PDB entry 6XZQ | electron microscopy, 3.60 A resolution | chains A and C of the 8 polymer chains in the assembly

# Chain A
Name: Polymerase acidic protein
Organism: Influenza C virus (strain C/Johannesburg/1/1966)
Notes: EC 3.1.-.-
UniProt: Q9IMP5 (PA_INCJH); numbering as in UniProt (aligned over 1-709)
Amino-acid sequence (709 residues; numbered 1 to 709; the number before each row is that of its first residue):
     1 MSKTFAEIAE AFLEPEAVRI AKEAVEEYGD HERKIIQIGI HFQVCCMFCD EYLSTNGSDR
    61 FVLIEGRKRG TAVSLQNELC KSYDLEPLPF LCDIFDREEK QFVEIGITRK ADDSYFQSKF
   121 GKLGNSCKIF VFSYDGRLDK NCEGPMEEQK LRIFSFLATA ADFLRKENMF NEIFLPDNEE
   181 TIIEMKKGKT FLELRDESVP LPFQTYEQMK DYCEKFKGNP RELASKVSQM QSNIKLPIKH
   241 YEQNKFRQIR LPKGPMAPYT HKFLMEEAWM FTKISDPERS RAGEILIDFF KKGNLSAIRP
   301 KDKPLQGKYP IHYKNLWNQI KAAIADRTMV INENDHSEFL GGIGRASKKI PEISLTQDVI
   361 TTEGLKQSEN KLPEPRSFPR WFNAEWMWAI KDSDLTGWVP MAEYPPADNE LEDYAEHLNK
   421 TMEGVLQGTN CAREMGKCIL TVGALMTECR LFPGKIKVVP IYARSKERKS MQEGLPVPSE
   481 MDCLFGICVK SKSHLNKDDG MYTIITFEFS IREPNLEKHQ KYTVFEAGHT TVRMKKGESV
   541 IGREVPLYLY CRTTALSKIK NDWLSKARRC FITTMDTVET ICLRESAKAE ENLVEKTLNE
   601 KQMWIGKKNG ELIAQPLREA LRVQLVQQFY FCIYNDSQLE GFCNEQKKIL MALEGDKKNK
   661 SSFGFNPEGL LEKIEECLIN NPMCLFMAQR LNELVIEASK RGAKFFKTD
Not modelled in the structure: 1, 533-542, 708-709
UniProt features mapped onto this chain:
  - motif: Arg109 to Gly124 (Nuclear localization signal 1 (NLS1)), Lys166 to Ser228 (Nuclear localization signal 2 (NLS2))
  - binding site (Mn(2+)): His41, Glu65, Asp93, Glu104, Ile105

# Chain C
Name: Polymerase basic protein 2
Organism: Influenza C virus (strain C/Johannesburg/1/1966)
UniProt: Q9IMP3 (PB2_INCJH); residues 1-774 here = UniProt positions 1-774
Amino-acid sequence (920 residues; row label = number of the first residue in the row):
     1 MSLLLTIAKE YKRLCQDAKA AQMMTVGTVS NYTTFKKWTT SRKEKNPSLR MRWAMSSKFP
    61 IIANKRMLEE AQIPKEHNNV ALWEDTEDVS KRDHVLASAS CINYWNFCGP CVNNSEVIKE
   121 VYKSRFGRLE RRKEIMWKEL RFTLVDRQRR RVDTQPVEQR LRTGEIKDLQ MWTLFEDEAP
   181 LASKFILDNY GLVKEMRSKF ANKPLNKEVV AHMLEKQFNP ESRFLPVFGA IRPERMELIH
   241 ALGGETWIQE ANTAGISNVD QRKNDIRAVC RKVCLAANAS IMNAKSKLVE YIKSTSMRIG
   301 ETERKLEELI LETDDVSPEV TLCKSALGGQ LGKTLSFGPM LLKKISGSGV KVKDTVYIQG
   361 VRAVQFEYWS EQEEFYGEYK SATALFSRKE RSLEWITIGG GINEDRKRLL AMCMIFCRDG
   421 DYFKDAPATI TMADLSTKLG REIPYQYVMM NWIQKSEDNL EALLYSRGIV ETNPGKMGSS
   481 MGIDGSKRAI KSLRAVTIQS GKIDMPESKE KIHLELSDNL EAFDSSGRIV ATILDLPSDK
   541 KVTFQDVSFQ HPDLAVLRDE KTAITKGYEA LIKRLGTGDN DIPSLIAKKD YLSLYNLPEV
   601 KLMAPLIRPN RKGVYSRVAR KLVSTQVTTG HYSLHELIKV LPFTYFAPKQ GMFEGRLFFS
   661 NDSFVEPGVN NNVFSWSKAD SSKIYCHGIA IRVPLVVGDE HMDTSLALLE GFSVCENDPR
   721 APMVTRQDLI DVGFGQKVRL FVGQGSVRTF KRTASQRAAS SDVNKNVKKI KMSNENLYFQ
   781 GELKTAALAQ HDEAVDNKFN KEQQNAFYEI LHLPNLNEEQ RNAFIQSLKD DPSQSANLLA
   841 EAKKLNDAQA PKVDNKFNKE QQNAFYEILH LPNLNEEQRN AFIQSLKADP SQSANLLAEA
   901 KKLNGAQAPK VDANSAGKST
Not modelled in the structure: 773-920
Construct notes: expression tag (775-920)

# Interface between chain A and chain C
Residue-residue contacts (56; chain A residue first):
  Ser2(A) - Gln330(C)
  Glu7(A) - Gln330(C)
  Glu10(A) - Gly328(C)
  Glu10(A) - His513(C)  salt bridge
  Glu14(A) - Ser760(C)
  Glu16(A) - Val763(C)
  Glu16(A) - Asn764(C)
  Glu16(A) - Val767(C)
  Arg19(A) - Lys771(C)
  Phe42(A) - Val767(C)  hydrophobic
  Cys46(A) - Val763(C)  hydrophobic
  Cys46(A) - Asn766(C)
  Cys49(A) - Asn766(C)  hydrogen bond
  Asp50(A) - Asp762(C)
  Glu51(A) - Lys765(C)
  Glu51(A) - Asn766(C)  hydrogen bond
  Asp59(A) - Lys769(C)  salt bridge
  Arg67(A) - Lys769(C)  hydrogen bond (side chain-backbone)
  Arg67(A) - Ile770(C)
  Tyr134(A) - Arg748(C)
  Asp135(A) - Asn717(C)  hydrogen bond (backbone-side chain)
  Gly136(A) - Asn717(C)  hydrogen bond (backbone-side chain)
  Lys150(A) - Glu716(C)  salt bridge
  Leu151(A) - Ser713(C)
  Leu151(A) - Val714(C)
  Leu151(A) - Cys715(C)  hydrophobic
  Leu151(A) - Thr753(C)
  Leu151(A) - Ser755(C)
  Arg152(A) - Ser755(C)
  Arg152(A) - Arg757(C)  hydrogen bond (side chain-backbone)
  Arg152(A) - Ala758(C)  hydrogen bond (side chain-backbone)
  Arg152(A) - Asp762(C)  salt bridge
  Phe154(A) - Cys715(C)
  Phe154(A) - Glu716(C)
  Ala158(A) - Arg748(C)
  Lys166(A) - Lys167(C)
  Asp408(A) - Arg132(C)
  Asn409(A) - Trp137(C)
  Glu410(A) - Leu140(C)
  Leu411(A) - Trp247(C)  hydrophobic
  Met446(A) - Trp53(C)  hydrophobic
  Cys449(A) - Trp53(C)  hydrophobic
  Arg450(A) - Trp53(C)  hydrogen bond (side chain-backbone)
  Arg450(A) - Ser56(C)
  Arg450(A) - Ser57(C)
  Leu451(A) - Ser56(C)
  Leu495(A) - Trp53(C)  hydrophobic
  Asp498(A) - Asn46(C)  hydrogen bond
  Lys558(A) - Arg50(C)
  Asp562(A) - Arg52(C)
  Leu583(A) - Phe142(C)  hydrophobic
  Leu583(A) - Thr246(C)
  Arg584(A) - Glu245(C)  salt bridge
  Glu590(A) - Phe142(C)
  Glu590(A) - Thr143(C)
  Asn592(A) - Phe142(C)
Also at the interface, not in a pair above, chain A (56 interface residues in all): Pro15, Ile20, Gln43, Phe61, Leu63, Gly66, Leu138, Glu148, Ser155, Thr159, Asp162, Arg165, Tyr414, Thr447, Ser565, Lys566, Ser586, Ala587
Also at the interface, not in a pair above, chain C (46 interface residues in all): Leu49, Leu144, Gly164, Leu181, Gln249, Leu327, Gln756, Ala759

# In short
The interface between chain A and chain C involves 56 residues on one side and 46 on the other; the contacts
include 9 hydrogen bonds and 5 salt bridges. Among the polar pairs are Glu10(A)-His513(C), Asp59(A)-Lys769(C)
and Lys150(A)-Glu716(C).
Here chain A is Polymerase acidic protein and chain C is Polymerase basic protein 2, both from Influenza C
virus (strain C/Johannesburg/1/1966). Entry 6XZQ (Influenza C virus polymerase in complex with human ANP32A -
Subclass 1) was determined by electron microscopy, deposited together with 6XZD, 6XZG, 6XZP, 6XZR and 6Y0C.
